6BMX - chain A; structure by X-ray diffraction, 2.42 A resolution.

== Chain A ==
Molecule: Tyrosine-protein phosphatase non-receptor type 11
Source organism: Homo sapiens
Notes: EC 3.1.3.48
UniProtKB: Q06124 (PTN11_HUMAN), isoform Q06124-2; residue numbers follow UniProt; this construct covers 1-525
Amino-acid sequence (526 residues; numbered 0 to 525; the number before each row is that of its first residue; numbering starts at 0):
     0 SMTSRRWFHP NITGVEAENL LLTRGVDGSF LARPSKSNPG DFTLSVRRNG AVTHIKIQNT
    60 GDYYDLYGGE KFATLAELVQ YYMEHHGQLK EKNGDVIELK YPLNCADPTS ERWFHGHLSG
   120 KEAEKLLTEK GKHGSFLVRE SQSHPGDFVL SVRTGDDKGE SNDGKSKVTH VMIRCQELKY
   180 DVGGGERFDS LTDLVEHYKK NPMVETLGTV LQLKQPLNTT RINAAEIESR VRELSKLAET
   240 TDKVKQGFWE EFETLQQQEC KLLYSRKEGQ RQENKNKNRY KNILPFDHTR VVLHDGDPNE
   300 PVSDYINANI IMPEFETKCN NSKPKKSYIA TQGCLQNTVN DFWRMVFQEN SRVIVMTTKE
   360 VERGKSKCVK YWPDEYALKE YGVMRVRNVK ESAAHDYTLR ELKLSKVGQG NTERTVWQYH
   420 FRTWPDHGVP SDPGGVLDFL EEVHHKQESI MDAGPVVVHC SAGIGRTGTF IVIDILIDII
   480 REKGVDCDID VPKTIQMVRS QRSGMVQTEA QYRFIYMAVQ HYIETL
Not modelled in the structure: 0-2, 91, 141-143, 155-164, 237-244, 298-299, 314-324
Construct notes: expression tag (0)
Small-molecule neighbours: DYV (1-(3-chloro-4-{[1-(2-hydroxy-3-methoxyphenyl)-5-oxo[1,2,4]triazolo[4,3-a]quinazolin-4(5H)-yl]methyl}benzene-1-carbonyl)-L-proline): Gln79, Tyr80, Glu83, His84, Gln87, Leu262, Tyr263, Ser264, Arg265, Lys266, Gln269, Lys274, Lys280, Asn281, Leu283
Curated features (UniProtKB/Swiss-Prot):
  - active site: Cys459 (Phosphocysteine intermediate)
  - binding site (substrate): Asp425, Cys459 to Arg465, Gln506
  - modified residue: Thr2 (N-acetylthreonine), Tyr62 (Phosphotyrosine), Tyr66 (Phosphotyrosine)
  - natural variant: Thr2 (T2I: In NS1), Thr42 (T42A: In NS1), Asn58 (N58K: In NS1), Thr59 (T59A: In NS1), Gly60 (G60A: In NS1; G60V: In myelodysplastic syndrome), Asp61 (D61G: In NS1; D61N: In NS1; D61V: In JMML; D61Y: In JMML), Tyr62 (Y62D: In NS1), Tyr63 (Y63C: In NS1), Glu69 (E69K: In JMML; E69Q: In NS1), Phe71 (F71K: In acute myeloid leukemia; F71L: In NS1), Ala72 (A72G: In NS1; A72S: In NS1; A72T: In JMML; A72V: In JMML), Thr73 (T73I: In NS1), 25 further natural variant entries in UniProt
  - mutagenesis: Cys459 (C459S: Abolishes phosphatase activity. Enhances interaction with NEDD9)

== Summary ==
Bound to chain A: compound DYV. From UniProt: active-site residue Cys459, 9 substrate-binding residues and one
mutagenesis site.
Chain A is Tyrosine-protein phosphatase non-receptor type 11 (Homo sapiens); the structure, Non-receptor
Protein Tyrosine Phosphatase SHP2 in Complex with Allosteric Inhibitor SHP844, was determined by X-ray
diffraction, deposited together with 6BMR, 6BMU, 6BMV, 6BMW and 6BMY.
